4H3M - chain A; structure by X-ray diffraction, 2.00 A resolution.

# Chain A
Protein: Fluorescent protein plum
From: Discosoma sp. LW-2004
UniProt: Q5S3G7 (Q5S3G7_9CNID); residues 1-225 here correspond to UniProt positions 2-226 (UniProt number = residue number + 1)
Chain sequence (232 residues; numbered -8 to 225; 2 numbers in that range are skipped by the numbering (no residue carries them; nothing is unmodelled there); the number before each row is that of its first residue; numbers below 1 keep their minus sign (Met-8 is residue -8)):
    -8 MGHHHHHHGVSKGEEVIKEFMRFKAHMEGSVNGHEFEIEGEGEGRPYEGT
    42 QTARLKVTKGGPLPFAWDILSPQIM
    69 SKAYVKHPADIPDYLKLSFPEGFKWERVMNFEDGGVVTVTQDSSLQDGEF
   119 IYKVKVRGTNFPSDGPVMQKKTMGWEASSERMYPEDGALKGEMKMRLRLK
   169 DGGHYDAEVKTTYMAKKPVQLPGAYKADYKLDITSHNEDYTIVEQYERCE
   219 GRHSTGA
Disordered / not traced: -8 to 5, 221-225
Sequence notes: expression tag (-8 to 0); engineered mutation Ala16 (Glu17 in Q5S3G7), Ala195 (Thr196 in Q5S3G7), Tyr197 (Ile198 in Q5S3G7), Cys217 (Ala218 in Q5S3G7); chromophore (66, 66, 66)
Modified / non-standard residues: Met66 (circularized tri-peptide chromophore; NRQ)
Covalently attached groups: covalent link Met66-Ser69
Reported in the primary citation:
  - contacts within the chain: Lys70-Glu148 (hydrogen bond), Lys70-Tyr197 (hydrogen bond)
  - conformationally variable residues (side-chain flip): Lys70

# Summary
From the paper: conformational variability at Lys70; contacts within the chain involving Lys70, Glu148 and
Tyr197.
Chain A is Fluorescent protein plum (Discosoma sp. LW-2004); the structure, mPlumAYC-E16A, was determined by
X-ray diffraction, deposited together with 4H3L and 4H3N.
